Entry 4S2K (X-ray diffraction, 2.10 A resolution); this record covers chains A and C.

# Chain A (and C)
Molecule: Beta-lactamase
Source organism: Klebsiella pneumoniae
Notes: EC 3.5.2.6; chain C of this document is another copy of the same molecule, construct and numbering; everything in this record applies to it too
Reference sequence: Q6XEC0 (Q6XEC0_KLEPN); numbering as in UniProt (aligned over 1-265)
Sequence (265 residues; row label = number of the first residue in the row):
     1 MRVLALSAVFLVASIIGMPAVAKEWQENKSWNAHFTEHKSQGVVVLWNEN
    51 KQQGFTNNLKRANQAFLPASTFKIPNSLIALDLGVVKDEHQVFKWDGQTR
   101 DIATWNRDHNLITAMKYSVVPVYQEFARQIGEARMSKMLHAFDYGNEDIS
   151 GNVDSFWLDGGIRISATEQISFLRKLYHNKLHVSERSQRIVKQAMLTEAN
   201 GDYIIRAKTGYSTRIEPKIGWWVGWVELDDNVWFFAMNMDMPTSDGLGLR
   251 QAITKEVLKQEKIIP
Not modelled in the structure: 1-23 (chain C: 1-20)
Covalent attachments: NXL104, bound form (NXL) linked to Ser-70
Residues lining bound ligands: NXL104, bound form (NXL; (2S,5R)-1-formyl-5-[(sulfooxy)amino]piperidine-2-carboxamide): Ala-69, Lys-73, Ile-102, Trp-105, Ser-118, Val-120, Leu-158, Lys-208, Thr-209, Gly-210, Tyr-211, Thr-213, Arg-250
Curated features (UniProtKB/Swiss-Prot):
  - active site: Ser-70 (Acyl-ester intermediate)
  - binding site (a beta-lactam): Ser-70, Lys-73, Ser-118, Arg-250
  - modified residue: Lys-73 (N6-carboxylysine)
  - mutagenesis: Ser-70 (S70A: Does not alter thermal stability; S70G: Increases thermal stability. Abolishes hydrolysis of cephalothin and decreases catalytic efficiency about 60-fold with respect to ampicillin), Arg-189 (R189A: No significant effect on catalytic efficiency with respect to ampicillin. Very little reduction in dimerization at neutral pH. Predominantly monomer at neutral pH; when associated with A-206 ...), Arg-206 (R206A: No significant effect on catalytic efficiency with respect to ampicillin, nitrocefin or imipenem. Very little reduction in dimerization at neutral pH. Predominantly monomer at neutral pH ...)

# How chain A and chain C interact
Residue-residue contacts (31):
  Glu-89(A) / Arg-189(C)  salt bridge
  His-90(A) / Tyr-177(C)
  Arg-107(A) / Asp-229(C)  salt bridge
  Thr-113(A) / Asp-229(C)
  Lys-116(A) / Gly-201(C)  hydrogen bond (side chain-backbone)
  Lys-116(A) / Asp-229(C)  salt bridge
  Tyr-117(A) / Asp-229(C)  hydrogen bond
  Tyr-177(A) / His-90(C)
  Glu-185(A) / Arg-186(C)  salt bridge
  Arg-186(A) / Glu-185(C)  salt bridge
  Arg-189(A) / Glu-89(C)  salt bridge
  Arg-189(A) / Ile-190(C)
  Arg-189(A) / Gln-193(C)  hydrogen bond
  Ile-190(A) / Arg-189(C)
  Gln-193(A) / Arg-189(C)  hydrogen bond
  Leu-196(A) / Leu-196(C)  hydrophobic
  Leu-196(A) / Ala-199(C)  hydrophobic
  Leu-196(A) / Arg-206(C)
  Thr-197(A) / Asn-200(C)
  Glu-198(A) / Ala-199(C)
  Ala-199(A) / Leu-196(C)  hydrophobic
  Ala-199(A) / Glu-198(C)
  Ala-199(A) / Ala-199(C)  hydrogen bond (backbone-backbone)
  Asn-200(A) / Thr-197(C)
  Gly-201(A) / Lys-116(C)  hydrogen bond (backbone-side chain)
  Ile-204(A) / Leu-196(C)  hydrophobic
  Arg-206(A) / Gln-193(C)
  Arg-206(A) / Leu-196(C)
  Asp-229(A) / Thr-113(C)
  Asp-229(A) / Lys-116(C)  salt bridge
  Asp-229(A) / Tyr-117(C)  hydrogen bond
Other interface residues (no listed pair), chain A (24 interface residues in all): Asp-88, Asn-110, Asp-202
Other interface residues (no listed pair), chain C (24 interface residues in all): Arg-107, Asn-110, Asp-202, Ile-204, Asp-230

# Overview
Chain A and chain C each contribute 24 residues to their interface, with 7 hydrogen bonds and 7 salt bridges.
Polar contacts include Glu-89(A)/Arg-189(C), Arg-107(A)/Asp-229(C) and Lys-116(A)/Asp-229(C). NXL104, bound
form is covalently linked to Ser-70(A).
Chain A and chain C are both Beta-lactamase (Klebsiella pneumoniae); the structure, OXA-48 in complex with
Avibactam at pH 7.5, was determined by X-ray diffraction together with 4S2I, 4S2J, 4S2N, 4S2O and 4S2P from
the same study.
